Entry 2XGO (X-ray diffraction, 2.60 A resolution); this record covers chain A.

== Chain A ==
Protein: Xcogt
Organism: Xanthomonas campestris
UniProtKB: Q8PC69 (Q8PC69_XANCP); residue numbers follow UniProt; this construct covers 1-568
Chain sequence (568 residues; row label = number of the first residue in the row):
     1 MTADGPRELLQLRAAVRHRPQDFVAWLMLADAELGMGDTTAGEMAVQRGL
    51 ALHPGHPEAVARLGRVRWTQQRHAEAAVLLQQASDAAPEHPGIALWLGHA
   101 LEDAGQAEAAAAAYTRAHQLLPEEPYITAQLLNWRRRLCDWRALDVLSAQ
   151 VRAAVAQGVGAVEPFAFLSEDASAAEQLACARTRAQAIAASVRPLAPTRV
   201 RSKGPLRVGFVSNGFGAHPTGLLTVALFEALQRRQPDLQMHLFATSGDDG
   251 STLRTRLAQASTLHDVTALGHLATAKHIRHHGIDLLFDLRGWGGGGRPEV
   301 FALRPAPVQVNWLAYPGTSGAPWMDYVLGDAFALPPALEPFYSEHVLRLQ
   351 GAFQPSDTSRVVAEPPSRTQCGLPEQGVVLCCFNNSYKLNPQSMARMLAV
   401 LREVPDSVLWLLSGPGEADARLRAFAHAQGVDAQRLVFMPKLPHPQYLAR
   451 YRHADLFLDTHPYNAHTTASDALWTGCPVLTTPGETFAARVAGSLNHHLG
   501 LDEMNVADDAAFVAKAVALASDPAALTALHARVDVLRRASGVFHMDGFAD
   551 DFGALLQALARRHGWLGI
Unresolved in the structure: 1-20
Small-molecule neighbours: UDP-S-GlcNAc (ZKD; uridine-diphosphate-1-deoxy-1-thio-N-acetylglucosamine): Arg137, Phe165, Ala217, His218, Pro219, Leu222, Asn385, Tyr387, Lys388, Leu412, Met439, Pro440, Lys441, Leu442, Pro443, His444, Tyr447, His466, Thr467, Thr468, Asp471
What the authors report for this chain:
  - binding site for UDP-S-GlcNAc: Arg137, His218, Asn385, Tyr387, Lys388, Lys441 to His444, Tyr447, Asp471
  - mutagenesis - D471A: abolished binding to UDP-GlcNAc
  - catalytic residues: Tyr387

== Overview ==
Bound to chain A: UDP-S-GlcNAc. The paper reports the catalytic residue Tyr387; D471A abolishes binding to
UDP-GlcNAc.
Chain A is Xcogt (Xanthomonas campestris); the structure, XcOGT in complex with UDP-S-GlcNAc, was determined
by X-ray diffraction together with 2XGM and 2XGS from the same study.
